Entry 1I2Q (X-ray diffraction, 2.05 A resolution); this record covers chains A and B.

# Chain A (and B)
Name: Transaldolase B
Source organism: Escherichia coli
Notes: EC 2.2.1.2; chain B of this document is another copy of the same molecule, construct and numbering; everything in this record applies to it too
UniProt: P0A870 (TALB_ECOLI); residues 2-317 here correspond to UniProt positions 1-316 (UniProt number = residue number - 1)
Chain sequence (316 residues; each row starts with the number of its first residue):
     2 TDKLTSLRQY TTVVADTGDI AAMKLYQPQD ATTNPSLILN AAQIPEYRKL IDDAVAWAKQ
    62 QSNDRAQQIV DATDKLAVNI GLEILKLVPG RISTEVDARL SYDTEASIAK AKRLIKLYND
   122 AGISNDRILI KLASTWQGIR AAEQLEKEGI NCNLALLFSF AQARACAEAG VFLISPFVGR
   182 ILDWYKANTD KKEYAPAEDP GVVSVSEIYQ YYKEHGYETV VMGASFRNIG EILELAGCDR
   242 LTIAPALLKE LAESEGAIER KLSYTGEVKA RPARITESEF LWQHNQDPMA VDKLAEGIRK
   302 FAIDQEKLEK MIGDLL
Construct notes: engineered mutation Ala-156 (Thr155 in P0A870)

# Chain A / chain B interface
Contacting residue pairs - 30 pairs, chain A then chain B:
  Ala-99(A) / Trp-283(B)
  Arg-100(A) / Trp-283(B)
  Tyr-103(A) / Ser-279(B)  hydrogen bond (backbone-side chain)
  Tyr-103(A) / Leu-282(B)  hydrophobic
  Tyr-103(A) / Trp-283(B)  hydrophobic
  Tyr-103(A) / Asn-286(B)
  Asp-104(A) / Ser-279(B)
  Gln-138(A) / Leu-282(B)
  Ser-279(A) / Tyr-103(B)  hydrogen bond (side chain-backbone)
  Ser-279(A) / Asp-104(B)
  Leu-282(A) / Tyr-103(B)  hydrophobic
  Leu-282(A) / Gln-138(B)
  Trp-283(A) / Ala-99(B)
  Trp-283(A) / Arg-100(B)
  Trp-283(A) / Tyr-103(B)  hydrophobic
  Trp-283(A) / Ile-299(B)  hydrophobic
  Trp-283(A) / Ala-303(B)  hydrophobic
  Asn-286(A) / Tyr-103(B)
  Asn-286(A) / Ala-296(B)
  Asn-286(A) / Arg-300(B)  hydrogen bond (backbone-side chain)
  Gln-287(A) / Arg-300(B)
  Pro-289(A) / Arg-300(B)
  Val-292(A) / Val-292(B)  hydrophobic
  Asp-293(A) / Asp-293(B)
  Ala-296(A) / Asn-286(B)
  Ile-299(A) / Trp-283(B)  hydrophobic
  Arg-300(A) / Asn-286(B)  hydrogen bond (side chain-backbone)
  Arg-300(A) / Gln-287(B)
  Arg-300(A) / Pro-289(B)
  Ala-303(A) / Trp-283(B)  hydrophobic
Interface residues without a listed pair, chain A (18 interface residues in all): Glu-278
Interface residues without a listed pair, chain B (18 interface residues in all): Glu-278

# Overview
The chain A/chain B interface involves 18 residues from each chain; the contacts include 4 hydrogen bonds.
Polar pairs include Tyr-103(A)/Ser-279(B) and Asn-286(A)/Arg-300(B).
Both chains are Transaldolase B (Escherichia coli). Entry 1I2Q (Crystal structure of escherichia coli
transaldolase B mutant T156A) was determined by X-ray diffraction (same publication as 1I2N, 1I2O, 1I2P and
1I2R).
